Entry 9E23 (electron microscopy, 6.20 A resolution (low resolution: residue-level contacts below are approximate; hydrogen-bond / salt-bridge calls are withheld)); this record covers chains d and e of the 16 polymer chains in the assembly.

# Chain d
Name: Dynein light chain 1, cytoplasmic
Source organism: Homo sapiens
UniProtKB: P63167 (DYL1_HUMAN); numbering as in UniProt (aligned over 1-89)
Amino-acid sequence (89 residues; numbered 1 to 89; the number before each row is that of its first residue):
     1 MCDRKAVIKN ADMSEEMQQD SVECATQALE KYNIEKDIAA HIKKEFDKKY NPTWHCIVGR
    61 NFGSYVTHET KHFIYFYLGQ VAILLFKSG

# Chain e
Name: Cytoplasmic dynein 1 heavy chain 1
Source organism: Homo sapiens
UniProtKB: Q14204 (DYHC1_HUMAN); residue numbers follow UniProt; this construct covers 2-4646
Amino-acid sequence (4843 residues; row label = number of the first residue in the row; numbers below 1 keep their minus sign (Gly-196 is residue -196)):
  -196 GDYDIPTTEN LYFQGDKDCE MKRTTLDSPL GKLELSGCEQ GLHRIIFLGK GTSAADAVEV
  -136 PAPAAVLGGP EPLMQATAWL NAYFHQPEAI EEFPVPALHH PVFQQESFTR QVLWKLLKVV
   -76 KFGEVISYSH LAALAGNPAA TAAVKTALSG NPVPILIPCH RVVQGDLDVG GYEGGLAVKE
   -16 WLLAHEGHRL GKPGLGGSSE PGGGGGEDGS AGLEVSAVQN VADVSVLQKH LRKLVPLLLE
    44 DGGEAPAALE AALEEKSALE QMRKFLSDPQ VHTVLVERST LKEDVGDEGE EEKEFISYNI
   104 NIDIHYGVKS NSLAFIKRTP VIDADKPVSS QLRVLTLSED SPYETLHSFI SNAVAPFFKS
   164 YIRESGKADR DGDKMAPSVE KKIAELEMGL LHLQQNIEIP EISLPIHPMI TNVAKQCYER
   224 GEKPKVTDFG DKVEDPTFLN QLQSGVNRWI REIQKVTKLD RDPASGTALQ EISFWLNLER
   284 ALYRIQEKRE SPEVLLTLDI LKHGKRFHAT VSFDTDTGLK QALETVNDYN PLMKDFPLND
   344 LLSATELDKI RQALVAIFTH LRKIRNTKYP IQRALRLVEA ISRDLSSQLL KVLGTRKLMH
   404 VAYEEFEKVM VACFEVFQTW DDEYEKLQVL LRDIVKRKRE ENLKMVWRIN PAHRKLQARL
   464 DQMRKFRRQH EQLRAVIVRV LRPQVTAVAQ QNQGEVPEPQ DMKVAEVLFD AADANAIEEV
   524 NLAYENVKEV DGLDVSKEGT EAWEAAMKRY DERIDRVETR ITARLRDQLG TAKNANEMFR
   584 IFSRFNALFV RPHIRGAIRE YQTQLIQRVK DDIESLHDKF KVQYPQSQAC KMSHVRDLPP
   644 VSGSIIWAKQ IDRQLTAYMK RVEDVLGKGW ENHVEGQKLK QDGDSFRMKL NTQEIFDDWA
   704 RKVQQRNLGV SGRIFTIEST RVRGRTGNVL KLKVNFLPEI ITLSKEVRNL KWLGFRVPLA
   764 IVNKAHQANQ LYPFAISLIE SVRTYERTCE KVEERNTISL LVAGLKKEVQ ALIAEGIALV
   824 WESYKLDPYV QRLAETVFNF QEKVDDLLII EEKIDLEVRS LETCMYDHKT FSEILNRVQK
   884 AVDDLNLHSY SNLPIWVNKL DMEIERILGV RLQAGLRAWT QVLLGQAEDK AEVDMDTDAP
   944 QVSHKPGGEP KIKNVVHELR ITNQVIYLNP PIEECRYKLY QEMFAWKMVV LSLPRIQSQR
  1004 YQVGVHYELT EEEKFYRNAL TRMPDGPVAL EESYSAVMGI VSEVEQYVKV WLQYQCLWDM
  1064 QAENIYNRLG EDLNKWQALL VQIRKARGTF DNAETKKEFG PVVIDYGKVQ SKVNLKYDSW
  1124 HKEVLSKFGQ MLGSNMTEFH SQISKSRQEL EQHSVDTAST SDAVTFITYV QSLKRKIKQF
  1184 EKQVELYRNG QRLLEKQRFQ FPPSWLYIDN IEGEWGAFND IMRRKDSAIQ QQVANLQMKI
  1244 VQEDRAVESR TTDLLTDWEK TKPVTGNLRP EEALQALTIY EGKFGRLKDD REKCAKAKEA
  1304 LELTDTGLLS GSEERVQVAL EELQDLKGVW SELSKVWEQI DQMKEQPWVS VQPRKLRQNL
  1364 DALLNQLKSF PARLRQYASY EFVQRLLKGY MKINMLVIEL KSEALKDRHW KQLMKRLHVN
  1424 WVVSELTLGQ IWDVDLQKNE AIVKDVLLVA QGEMALEEFL KQIREVWNTY ELDLVNYQNK
  1484 CRLIRGWDDL FNKVKEHINS VSAMKLSPYY KVFEEDALSW EDKLNRIMAL FDVWIDVQRR
  1544 WVYLEGIFTG SADIKHLLPV ETQRFQSIST EFLALMKKVS KSPLVMDVLN IQGVQRSLER
  1604 LADLLGKIQK ALGEYLERER SSFPRFYFVG DEDLLEIIGN SKNVAKLQKH FKKMFAGVSS
  1664 IILNEDNSVV LGISSREGEE VMFKTPVSIT EHPKINEWLT LVEKEMRVTL AKLLAESVTE
  1724 VEIFGKATSI DPNTYITWID KYQAQLVVLS AQIAWSENVE TALSSMGGGG DAAPLHSVLS
  1784 NVEVTLNVLA DSVLMEQPPL RRRKLEHLIT ELVHQRDVTR SLIKSKIDNA KSFEWLSQMR
  1844 FYFDPKQTDV LQQLSIQMAN AKFNYGFEYL GVQDKLVQTP LTDRCYLTMT QALEARLGGS
  1904 PFGPAGTGKT ESVKALGHQL GRFVLVFNCD ETFDFQAMGR IFVGLCQVGA WGCFDEFNRL
  1964 EERMLSAVSQ QVQCIQEALR EHSNPNYDKT SAPITCELLN KQVKVSPDMA IFITMNPGYA
  2024 GRSNLPDNLK KLFRSLAMTK PDRQLIAQVM LYSQGFRTAE VLANKIVPFF KLCDEQLSSQ
  2084 SHYDFGLRAL KSVLVSAGNV KRERIQKIKR EKEERGEAVD EGEIAENLPE QEILIQSVCE
  2144 TMVPKLVAED IPLLFSLLSD VFPGVQYHRG EMTALREELK KVCQEMYLTY GDGEEVGGMW
  2204 VEKVLQLYQI TQINHGLMMV GPSGSGKSMA WRVLLKALER LEGVEGVAHI IDPKAISKDH
  2264 LYGTLDPNTR EWTDGLFTHV LRKIIDSVRG ELQKRQWIVF DGDVDPEWVE NLNSVLDDNK
  2324 LLTLPNGERL SLPPNVRIMF EVQDLKYATL ATVSRCGMVW FSEDVLSTDM IFNNFLARLR
  2384 SIPLDEGEDE AQRRRKGKED EGEEAASPML QIQRDAATIM QPYFTSNGLV TKALEHAFQL
  2444 EHIMDLTRLR CLGSLFSMLH QACRNVAQYN ANHPDFPMQI EQLERYIQRY LVYAILWSLS
  2504 GDSRLKMRAE LGEYIRRITT VPLPTAPNIP IIDYEVSISG EWSPWQAKVP QIEVETHKVA
  2564 APDVVVPTLD TVRHEALLYT WLAEHKPLVL CGPPGSGKTM TLFSALRALP DMEVVGLNFS
  2624 SATTPELLLK TFDHYCEYRR TPNGVVLAPV QLGKWLVLFC DEINLPDMDK YGTQRVISFI
  2684 RQMVEHGGFY RTSDQTWVKL ERIQFVGACN PPTDPGRKPL SHRFLRHVPV VYVDYPGPAS
  2744 LTQIYGTFNR AMLRLIPSLR TYAEPLTAAM VEFYTMSQER FTQDTQPHYI YSPREMTRWV
  2804 RGIFEALRPL ETLPVEGLIR IWAHEALRLF QDRLVEDEER RWTDENIDTV ALKHFPNIDR
  2864 EKAMSRPILY SNWLSKDYIP VDQEELRDYV KARLKVFYEE ELDVPLVLFN EVLDHVLRID
  2924 RIFRQPQGHL LLIGVSGAGK TTLSRFVAWM NGLSVYQIKV HRKYTGEDFD EDLRTVLRRS
  2984 GCKNEKIAFI MDESNVLDSG FLERMNTLLA NGEVPGLFEG DEYATLMTQC KEGAQKEGLM
  3044 LDSHEELYKW FTSQVIRNLH VVFTMNPSSE GLKDRAATSP ALFNRCVLNW FGDWSTEALY
  3104 QVGKEFTSKM DLEKPNYIVP DYMPVVYDKL PQPPSHREAI VNSCVFVHQT LHQANARLAK
  3164 RGGRTMAITP RHYLDFINHY ANLFHEKRSE LEEQQMHLNV GLRKIKETVD QVEELRRDLR
  3224 IKSQELEVKN AAANDKLKKM VKDQQEAEKK KVMSQEIQEQ LHKQQEVIAD KQMSVKEDLD
  3284 KVEPAVIEAQ NAVKSIKKQH LVEVRSMANP PAAVKLALES ICLLLGESTT DWKQIRSIIM
  3344 RENFIPTIVN FSAEEISDAI REKMKKNYMS NPSYNYEIVN RASLACGPMV KWAIAQLNYA
  3404 DMLKRVEPLR NELQKLEDDA KDNQQKANEV EQMIRDLEAS IARYKEEYAV LISEAQAIKA
  3464 DLAAVEAKVN RSTALLKSLS AERERWEKTS ETFKNQMSTI AGDCLLSAAF IAYAGYFDQQ
  3524 MRQNLFTTWS HHLQQANIQF RTDIARTEYL SNADERLRWQ ASSLPADDLC TENAIMLKRF
  3584 NRYPLIIDPS GQATEFIMNE YKDRKITRTS FLDDAFRKNL ESALRFGNPL LVQDVESYDP
  3644 VLNPVLNREV RRTGGRVLIT LGDQDIDLSP SFVIFLSTRD PTVEFPPDLC SRVTFVNFTV
  3704 TRSSLQSQCL NEVLKAERPD VDEKRSDLLK LQGEFQLRLR QLEKSLLQAL NEVKGRILDD
  3764 DTIITTLENL KREAAEVTRK VEETDIVMQE VETVSQQYLP LSTACSSIYF TMESLKQIHF
  3824 LYQYSLQFFL DIYHNVLYEN PNLKGVTDHT QRLSIITKDL FQVAFNRVAR GMLHQDHITF
  3884 AMLLARIKLK GTVGEPTYDA EFQHFLRGNE IVLSAGSTPR IQGLTVEQAE AVVRLSCLPA
  3944 FKDLIAKVQA DEQFGIWLDS SSPEQTVPYL WSEETPATPI GQAIHRLLLI QAFRPDRLLA
  4004 MAHMFVSTNL GESFMSIMEQ PLDLTHIVGT EVKPNTPVLM CSVPGYDASG HVEDLAAEQN
  4064 TQITSIAIGS AEGFNQADKA INTAVKSGRW VMLKNVHLAP GWLMQLEKKL HSLQPHACFR
  4124 LFLTMEINPK VPVNLLRAGR IFVFEPPPGV KANMLRTFSS IPVSRICKSP NERARLYFLL
  4184 AWFHAIIQER LRYAPLGWSK KYEFGESDLR SACDTVDTWL DDTAKGRQNI SPDKIPWSAL
  4244 KTLMAQSIYG GRVDNEFDQR LLNTFLERLF TTRSFDSEFK LACKVDGHKD IQMPDGIRRE
  4304 EFVQWVELLP DTQTPSWLGL PNNAERVLLT TQGVDMISKM LKMQMLEDED DLAYAETEKK
  4364 TRTDSTSDGR PAWMRTLHTT ASNWLHLIPQ TLSHLKRTVE NIKDPLFRFF EREVKMGAKL
  4424 LQDVRQDLAD VVQVCEGKKK QTNYLRTLIN ELVKGILPRS WSHYTVPAGM TVIQWVSDFS
  4484 ERIKQLQNIS LAAASGGAKE LKNIHVCLGG LFVPEAYITA TRQYVAQANS WSLEELCLEV
  4544 NVTTSQGATL DACSFGVTGL KLQGATCNNN KLSLSNAIST ALPLTQLRWV KQTNTEKKAS
  4604 VVTLPVYLNF TRADLIFTVD FEIATKEDPR SFYERGVAVL CTE
Unresolved in the structure: -196 to 209, 489-511, 928-947, 1405-4646
Differences from the reference sequence: expression tag (-196 to 1)
Curated features (UniProtKB/Swiss-Prot):
  - binding site (ATP): Gly1906 to Thr1913, Gly2224 to Ser2231, Gly2595 to Thr2602, Gly2937 to Thr2944
  - modified residue: Ser2 (N-acetylserine), Ser70 (Phosphoserine), Lys1125 (N6-acetyllysine), Ser1230 (Phosphoserine), Lys3480 (N6-acetyllysine), Ser4162 (Phosphoserine), Lys4283 (N6-acetyllysine), Thr4366 (Phosphothreonine), Ser4368 (Phosphoserine)
  - natural variant: Glu94 (E94K: Found in a patient with spinal muscular atrophy; uncertain significance), Lys129 (K129I: In CDCBM13), Arg264 (R264L: In SMALED1), His306 (H306R: In CMT2O and SMALED1), Ile584 (I584L: In SMALED1), Arg598 (R598C: In CMT2O and SMALED1), Thr659 to Met662 (deletion: In CDCBM13), Lys671 (K671E: In SMALED1), Pro776 (P776L: In SMALED1), Tyr970 (Y970C: In SMALED1), Gly1132 (G1132E: In SMALED1), Gln1194 (Q1194R: In CMT2O), 9 further natural variant entries in UniProt

# Chain d / chain e interface
Pairs across the interface - 10 pairs, chain d then chain e:
  Val7(d) - Pro1206(e)
  Val7(d) - Trp1208(e)
  Val7(d) - Leu1209(e)
  Ile8(d) - Trp1208(e)
  Ile8(d) - Leu1209(e)
  Ile8(d) - Asn1213(e)
  Lys9(d) - Asn1213(e)
  Lys9(d) - Gly1216(e)
  Lys9(d) - Glu1217(e)
  Asn10(d) - Gly1216(e)
Other interface residues (no listed pair), chain e (7 interface residues in all): Ser1207

# Overview
Chain d and chain e form an interface of 4 and 7 residues respectively. From UniProt: 32 ATP-binding residues
on chain e.
Chain d is Dynein light chain 1, cytoplasmic and chain e is Cytoplasmic dynein 1 heavy chain 1, both from Homo
sapiens; the structure, Cryo-EM structure of Pre-Chi dynein tail, was determined by electron microscopy,
deposited together with 9DZY, 9E0T, 9E0W, 9E22 and 9E28.
